PDB entry 8XUK | X-ray diffraction, 1.20 A resolution | chain A

# Chain A
Molecule: H744_1c0222
Source organism: Photobacterium gaetbulicola Gung47
UniProtKB: A0A0C5WDX4 (A0A0C5WDX4_9GAMM); residues 2-420 here correspond to UniProt positions 22-440 (UniProt number = residue number + 20)
Sequence (428 residues; numbered 1 to 428; the number before each row is that of its first residue):
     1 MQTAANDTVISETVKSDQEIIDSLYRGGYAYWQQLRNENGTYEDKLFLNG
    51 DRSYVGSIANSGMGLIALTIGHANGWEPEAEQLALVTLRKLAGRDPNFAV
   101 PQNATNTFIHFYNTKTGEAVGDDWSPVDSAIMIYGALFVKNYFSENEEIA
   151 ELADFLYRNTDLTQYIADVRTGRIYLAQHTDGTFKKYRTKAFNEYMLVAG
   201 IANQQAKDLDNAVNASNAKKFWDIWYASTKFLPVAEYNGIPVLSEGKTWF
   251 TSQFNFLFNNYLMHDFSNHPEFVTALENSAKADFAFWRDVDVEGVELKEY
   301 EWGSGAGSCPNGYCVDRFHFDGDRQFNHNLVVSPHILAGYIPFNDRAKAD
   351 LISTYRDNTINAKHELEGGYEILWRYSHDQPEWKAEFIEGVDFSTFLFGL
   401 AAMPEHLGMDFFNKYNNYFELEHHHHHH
Disordered / not traced: 1-8
Construct notes: initiating methionine (1); expression tag (421-428)
Cystine bridges: C309-C314
Reported in the primary citation:
  - catalytic residues: D128, E194
  - mutagenesis - E194Q (less than 0.1%): decreased catalytic activity on beta-1,2-glucan
  - mutagenesis - D128N: decreased catalytic activity

# Overview
The paper reports catalytic residues D128 and E194; E194Q reduces catalytic activity on beta-1,2-glucan.
Chain A is H744_1c0222 (Photobacterium gaetbulicola Gung47); the structure, Structure of beta-1,2-glucanase
from Photobacterium gaetbulicola (PgSGL3, ligand-free), was determined by X-ray diffraction together with 8XUJ
and 8XUL from the same study.
